Entry 5A0V (X-ray diffraction, 2.80 A resolution); this record covers chains A and E.

Chain A:
Protein: Ribonuclease J
Source organism: Streptomyces coelicolor A3(2)
Notes: fragment: beta-lactamase domain and beta-casp domain, residues 1-561
Reference sequence: O86842 (O86842_STRCO); numbering as in UniProt (aligned over 1-561)
Amino-acid sequence (561 residues; row label = number of the first residue in the row):
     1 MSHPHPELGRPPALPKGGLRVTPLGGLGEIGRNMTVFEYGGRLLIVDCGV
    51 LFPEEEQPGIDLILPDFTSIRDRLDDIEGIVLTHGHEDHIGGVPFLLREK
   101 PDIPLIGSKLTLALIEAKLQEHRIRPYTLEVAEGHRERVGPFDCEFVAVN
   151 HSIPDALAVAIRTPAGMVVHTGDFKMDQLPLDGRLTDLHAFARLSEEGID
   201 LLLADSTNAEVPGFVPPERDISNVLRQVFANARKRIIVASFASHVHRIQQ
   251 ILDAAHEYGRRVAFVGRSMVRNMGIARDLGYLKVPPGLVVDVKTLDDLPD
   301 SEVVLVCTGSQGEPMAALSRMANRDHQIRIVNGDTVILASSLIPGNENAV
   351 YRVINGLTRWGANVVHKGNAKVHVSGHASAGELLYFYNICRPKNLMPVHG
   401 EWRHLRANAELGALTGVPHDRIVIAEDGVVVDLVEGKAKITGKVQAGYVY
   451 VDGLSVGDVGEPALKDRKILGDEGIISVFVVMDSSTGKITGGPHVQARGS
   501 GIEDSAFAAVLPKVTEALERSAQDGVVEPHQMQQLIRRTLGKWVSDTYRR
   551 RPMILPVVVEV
Not modelled in the structure: 1, 456-561
Ion coordination: Zn2+ site 1: His84, His86 (shared with G1(E) of chain E); Zn2+ site 2: Asp88, Asp173, His399
What the authors report for this chain:
  - catalytic residues: Asp88 (proposed by the authors, not directly observed)
  - mutagenesis - F52A, R267A: decreased catalytic activity on 5'-monophosphorylated substrate
  - mutagenesis - L342P: increased catalytic activity on 5' ppp substrate

Chain E:
Molecule: 6-nt RNA strand
Source organism: Streptomyces coelicolor A3(2)
Sequence (6 nucleotides; row label = number of the first residue in the row; numbering starts at 0):
     0 CGCCUC
Ion coordination: Zn2+: G1 (shared with His84(A), His86(A) of chain A)

Interface between chain A and chain E:
Pairs across the interface (45):
  Ile30(A) - C0(E)  sugar contact
  Phe52(A) - G1(E)  sugar contact
  Phe52(A) - C2(E)  base contact
  Leu62(A) - C2(E)  base contact
  His86(A) - G1(E)  salt bridge to the phosphate
  His86(A) - C2(E)  phosphate contact
  Glu87(A) - G1(E)  sugar contact
  Glu87(A) - C2(E)  hydrogen bond to the phosphate
  Asp88(A) - G1(E)  phosphate contact
  Glu121(A) - U4(E)  base contact
  His151(A) - G1(E)  salt bridge to the phosphate
  Asp173(A) - G1(E)  phosphate contact
  Thr207(A) - C0(E)  sugar contact
  Phe241(A) - G1(E)  sugar contact
  Phe241(A) - C2(E)  phosphate contact
  Phe241(A) - C3(E)  phosphate contact
  Ala242(A) - C3(E)  hydrogen bond to the phosphate
  Ser243(A) - C2(E)  hydrogen bond to the phosphate
  Gly266(A) - U4(E)  phosphate contact
  Arg267(A) - U4(E)  phosphate contact
  Arg267(A) - C5(E)  phosphate contact
  Ser268(A) - C3(E)  hydrogen bond to the phosphate
  Ser268(A) - U4(E)  hydrogen bond to the phosphate
  Thr308(A) - C3(E)  hydrogen bond to the phosphate
  Thr308(A) - U4(E)  phosphate contact
  Glu313(A) - C2(E)  hydrogen bond to the sugar
  Glu313(A) - C3(E)  sugar contact
  Met315(A) - C3(E)  sugar contact
  Met315(A) - U4(E)  sugar contact
  Ala316(A) - C3(E)  phosphate contact
  Ala316(A) - U4(E)  phosphate contact
  Ser341(A) - C0(E)  hydrogen bond to the phosphate
  Ile343(A) - C0(E)  sugar contact
  Ile343(A) - G1(E)  base contact
  Pro344(A) - C0(E)  base contact
  Asn346(A) - G1(E)  base contact
  His373(A) - C0(E)  salt bridge to the phosphate
  Ser375(A) - C0(E)  hydrogen bond to the phosphate
  Gly376(A) - C0(E)  hydrogen bond to the phosphate
  His377(A) - C0(E)  salt bridge to the phosphate
  His377(A) - G1(E)  salt bridge to the phosphate
  His399(A) - C0(E)  sugar contact
  His399(A) - G1(E)  salt bridge to the phosphate
  Arg403(A) - C0(E)  base contact
  His404(A) - C0(E)  base contact
Interface residues without a listed pair, chain A (39 interface residues in all): Gly85, Lys118, Ser152, Ser240, Gly309, Gln311, Ala317, Glu401

Overview:
Chain A and chain E form an interface of 39 and 6 residues respectively; the contacts include 10 hydrogen
bonds and 6 salt bridges. Among the polar pairs are Glu313(A)-C2(E), Glu87(A)-C2(E) and Ala242(A)-C3(E). The
paper reports the catalytic residue Asp88(A); F52A and R267A of chain A reduce catalytic activity on
5'-monophosphorylated substrate.
Chain A is Ribonuclease J and chain E is a 6-nt RNA strand, both from Streptomyces coelicolor A3(2); the
structure, Catalysis and 5' end sensing by ribonuclease RNase J of the metallo- beta-lactamase family, was
determined by X-ray diffraction together with 5A0T from the same study.
